Entry 7N1F (X-ray diffraction, 2.39 A resolution); this record covers chains E and C of the 5 polymer chains in the assembly.

Chain E:
Name: pYLQ7 T cell receptor beta chain
From: Homo sapiens
Chain sequence (242 residues; each row starts with the number of its first residue; numbering starts at 0):
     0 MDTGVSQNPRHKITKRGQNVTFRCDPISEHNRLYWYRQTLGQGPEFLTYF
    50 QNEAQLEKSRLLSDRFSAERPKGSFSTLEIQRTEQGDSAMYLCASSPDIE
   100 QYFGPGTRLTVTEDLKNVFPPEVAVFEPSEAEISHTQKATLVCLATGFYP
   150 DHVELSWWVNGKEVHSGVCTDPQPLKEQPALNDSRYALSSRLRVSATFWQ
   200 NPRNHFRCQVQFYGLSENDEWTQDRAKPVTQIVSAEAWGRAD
Not modelled in the structure: 0-1
Cystine bridges: Cys23-Cys92, Cys142-Cys207
Reported in the primary citation:
  - specificity-determining residues: Arg31 (proposed by the authors, not directly observed)

Chain C:
Name: Spike protein S1
Notes: fragment: epitope YLQPRTFLL
UniProtKB: P0DTC2 (SPIKE_SARS2); residues 1-9 here correspond to UniProt positions 269-277 (UniProt number = residue number + 268)
Chain sequence (9 residues; each row starts with the number of its first residue):
     1 YLQPRTFLL
Reported in the primary citation:
  - conformationally variable residues: Pro4 to Phe7

Interface between chain E and chain C:
Residue-residue contacts (9):
  Asn30(E) - Leu8(C)
  Arg31(E) - Arg5(C)
  Arg31(E) - Thr6(C)  hydrogen bond (side chain-backbone)
  Arg31(E) - Leu8(C)
  Gln50(E) - Leu8(C)
  Asp97(E) - Arg5(C)  salt bridge
  Asp97(E) - Thr6(C)
  Asp97(E) - Phe7(C)
  Ile98(E) - Arg5(C)
Interface residues without a listed pair, chain E (6 interface residues in all): Pro96
From the paper, about this interface:
  - specific contacts: Arg31(E)-Thr6(C) (hydrogen bond), Asp97(E)-Arg5(C) (hydrogen bond), Asp97(E)-Thr6(C) (hydrogen bond)

Summary:
6 residues of chain E face 4 of chain C across their interface, with 1 hydrogen bond and 1 salt bridge. Polar
pairs include Asp97(E)-Arg5(C) and Arg31(E)-Thr6(C). The paper describes hydrogen bonds between Arg31(E) and
Thr6(C), Asp97(E) and Arg5(C) and Asp97(E) and Thr6(C). The paper reports the specificity determinant
Arg31(E); conformational variability at Pro4(C).
Here chain E is pYLQ7 T cell receptor beta chain (Homo sapiens) and chain C is Spike protein S1. Entry 7N1F
(SARS-CoV-2 YLQ peptide-specific TCR pYLQ7 binds to YLQ-HLA-A2) was determined by X-ray diffraction (same
publication as 7N1A, 7N1B, 7N1C, 7N1D and 7N1E).
